8CBK - chains A and D of the 7 polymer chains in the assembly; structure by electron microscopy, 2.76 A resolution.

[Chain A (and D)]
Molecule: 3-hydroxyacyl-CoA dehydrogenase type-2
Source organism: Homo sapiens
Notes: EC 1.1.1.35, 1.1.1.62, 1.1.1.239, 1.1.1.178, 1.1.1.53, 1.1.1.159; chain D of this document is another copy of the same molecule, construct and numbering; everything in this record applies to it too
Reference sequence: Q99714 (HCD2_HUMAN); residue numbers follow UniProt; this construct covers 1-261
Amino-acid sequence (261 residues; each row starts with the number of its first residue):
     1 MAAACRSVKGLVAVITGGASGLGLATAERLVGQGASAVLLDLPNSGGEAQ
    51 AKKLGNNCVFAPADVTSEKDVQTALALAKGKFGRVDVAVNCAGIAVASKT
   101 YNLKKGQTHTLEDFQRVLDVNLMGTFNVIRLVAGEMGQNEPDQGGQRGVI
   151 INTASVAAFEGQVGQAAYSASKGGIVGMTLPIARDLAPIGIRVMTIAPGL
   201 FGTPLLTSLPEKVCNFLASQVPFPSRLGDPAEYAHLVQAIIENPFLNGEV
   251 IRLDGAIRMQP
Unresolved in the structure: 1-6
Small-molecule neighbours: NAD (nicotinamide-adenine-dinucleotide): Gly-17, Ala-19, Ser-20, Gly-21, Leu-22, Leu-40, Asp-41, Leu-42, Ser-45, Ala-63, Asp-64, Val-65, Thr-66, Cys-91, Ala-92, Gly-93, Ile-94, Val-120, Thr-153, Ala-154, Ser-155, Tyr-168, Lys-172, Pro-198, Gly-199, Leu-200, Phe-201, Thr-203, Pro-204, Leu-205, Leu-206
UniProt features mapped onto this chain:
  - active site: Tyr-168 (Proton acceptor)
  - binding site (NAD(+)): Ser-20, Leu-22, Asp-41, Asp-64, Val-65, Cys-91, Tyr-168, Lys-172, Phe-201, Thr-203
  - binding site (substrate): Ser-155
  - modified residue: Ala-2 (N-acetylalanine), Lys-53 (N6-acetyllysine), Lys-69 (N6-acetyllysine), Lys-99 (N6-acetyllysine), Lys-105 (N6-acetyllysine), Lys-212 (N6-acetyllysine)
  - natural variant: Val-12 (V12L: In HSD10MD), Val-65 (V65A: In HSD10MD; uncertain significance), Asp-86 (D86G: In HSD10MD), Leu-122 (L122V: In HSD10MD), Arg-130 (R130C: In HSD10MD), Gln-165 (Q165H: In HSD10MD), Val-176 (V176M: In HSD10MD), Pro-210 (P210S: In HSD10MD), Lys-212 (K212E: In HSD10MD), Arg-226 (R226Q: In HSD10MD), Asn-247 (N247S: In HSD10MD), Glu-249 (E249Q: In HSD10MD)
  - mutagenesis: Ser-20 (S20F: Decreased dehydrogenase activity. Does not affect mitochondrial tRNA 5'-end processing. Does not affect tRNA methylation), Lys-172 (K172A: Abolishes dehydrogenase activity. Does not affect mitochondrial tRNA 5'-end processing. Does not affect tRNA methylation. Does not affect homotetramerization)
What the authors report for this chain:
  - binding site for Mitochondrial Precursor tRNA-His(5, Ser): Ser-98 to Lys-105

[How chain A and chain D interact]
Contacting residue pairs (65):
  Gly-145(A) with Phe-223(D)
  Gln-146(A) with Phe-223(D)
  Leu-180(A) with Arg-258(D)
  Arg-184(A) with Arg-258(D)
  Ala-187(A) with Pro-222(D); Phe-223(D)
  Gly-190(A) with Phe-223(D)
  Arg-192(A) with Phe-223(D)
  Pro-222(A) with Ala-187(D)
  Phe-223(A) with Gly-144(D); Gly-145(D); Gln-146(D); Ala-187(D); Gly-190(D); Arg-192(D); Asn-247(D), hydrogen bond (backbone-side chain)
  Pro-224(A) with Pro-244(D); Phe-245(D), hydrophobic
  Arg-226(A) with Phe-245(D)
  Gly-228(A) with Phe-245(D)
  Glu-232(A) with Asn-243(D), hydrogen bond (backbone-side chain); Pro-244(D); Phe-245(D)
  His-235(A) with Ala-239(D); Glu-242(D), salt bridge; Asn-243(D)
  Leu-236(A) with Asn-243(D)
  Ala-239(A) with His-235(D); Ala-239(D), hydrophobic
  Glu-242(A) with His-235(D), salt bridge
  Asn-243(A) with Glu-232(D), hydrogen bond (side chain-backbone); His-235(D), hydrogen bond; Leu-236(D); Leu-253(D)
  Pro-244(A) with Pro-224(D)
  Phe-245(A) with Pro-224(D); Arg-226(D); Gly-228(D); Glu-232(D); Leu-253(D); Asp-254(D); Gly-255(D), hydrogen bond (backbone-backbone)
  Leu-246(A) with Ile-251(D), hydrophobic; Arg-252(D); Leu-253(D), hydrophobic
  Asn-247(A) with Phe-223(D), hydrogen bond (side chain-backbone); Asp-254(D); Ala-256(D), hydrogen bond (backbone-backbone)
  Gly-248(A) with Arg-258(D), hydrogen bond (backbone-side chain)
  Glu-249(A) with Arg-252(D)
  Val-250(A) with Glu-249(D)
  Ile-251(A) with Leu-246(D), hydrophobic
  Arg-252(A) with Leu-246(D); Glu-249(D), hydrogen bond (backbone-side chain)
  Leu-253(A) with Asn-243(D); Phe-245(D); Leu-246(D), hydrophobic
  Asp-254(A) with Phe-245(D); Asn-247(D)
  Gly-255(A) with Phe-245(D), hydrogen bond (backbone-backbone); Asn-247(D)
  Ala-256(A) with Asn-247(D), hydrogen bond (backbone-backbone)
  Arg-258(A) with Leu-180(D); Arg-184(D); Gly-248(D), hydrogen bond (side chain-backbone)
Other interface residues (no listed pair), chain A (35 interface residues in all): Gly-144, Leu-200, Phe-201
Other interface residues (no listed pair), chain D (36 interface residues in all): Leu-200, Phe-201, Leu-227, Val-250

[In short]
35 residues of chain A and 36 residues of chain D are in contact, with 12 hydrogen bonds and 2 salt bridges.
Polar pairs include His-235(A)/Glu-242(D), Phe-223(A)/Asn-247(D) and Glu-232(A)/Asn-243(D). Bound to chain A:
NAD. The paper reports a binding site for Mitochondrial Precursor tRNA-His(5, Ser) at Ser-98(A).
Both chains are 3-hydroxyacyl-CoA dehydrogenase type-2 (Homo sapiens). Entry 8CBK (Structure of human
mitochondrial RNase P in complex with mitochondrial pre-tRNA-His(5,Ser)) was determined by electron microscopy
(same publication as 8CBL, 8CBM and 8CBO).
